Entry 7NFC (electron microscopy, 4.14 A resolution (low resolution: residue-level contacts below are approximate; hydrogen-bond / salt-bridge calls are withheld)); this record covers chains H and I of the 18 polymer chains in the assembly.

== Chain H ==
Protein: X-ray repair cross-complementing protein 5
Source organism: Homo sapiens
Notes: EC 3.6.4.-
Reference sequence: P13010 (XRCC5_HUMAN); residue numbers follow UniProt; this construct covers 1-732
Sequence (732 residues; each row starts with the number of its first residue):
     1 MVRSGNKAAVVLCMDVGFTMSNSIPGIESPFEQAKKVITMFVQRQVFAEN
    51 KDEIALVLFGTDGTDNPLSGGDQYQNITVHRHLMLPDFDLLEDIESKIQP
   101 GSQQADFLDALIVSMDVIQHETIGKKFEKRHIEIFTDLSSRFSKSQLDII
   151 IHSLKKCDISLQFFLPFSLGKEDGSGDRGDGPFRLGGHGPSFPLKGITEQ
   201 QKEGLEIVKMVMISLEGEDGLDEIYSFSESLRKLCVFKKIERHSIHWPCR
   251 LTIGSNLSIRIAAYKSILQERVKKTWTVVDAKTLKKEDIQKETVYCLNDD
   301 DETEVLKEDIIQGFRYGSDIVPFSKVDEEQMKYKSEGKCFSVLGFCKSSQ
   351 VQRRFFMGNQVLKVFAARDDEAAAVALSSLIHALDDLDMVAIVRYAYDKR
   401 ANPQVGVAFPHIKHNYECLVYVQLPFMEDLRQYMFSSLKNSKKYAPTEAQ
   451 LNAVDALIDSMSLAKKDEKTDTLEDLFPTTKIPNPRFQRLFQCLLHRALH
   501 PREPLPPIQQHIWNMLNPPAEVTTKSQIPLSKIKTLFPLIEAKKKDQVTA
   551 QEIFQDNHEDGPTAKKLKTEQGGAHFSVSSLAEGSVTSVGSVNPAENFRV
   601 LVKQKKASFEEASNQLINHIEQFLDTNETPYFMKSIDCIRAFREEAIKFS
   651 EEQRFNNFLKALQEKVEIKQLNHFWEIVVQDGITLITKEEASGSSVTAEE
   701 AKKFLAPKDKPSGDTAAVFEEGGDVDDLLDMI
Disordered / not traced: 1-5, 171-180, 542-592, 709-732
UniProt features mapped onto this chain:
  - region: Leu-138 to Leu-165 (Leucine-zipper)
  - motif: Glu-720 to Leu-728 (EEXXXDL motif)
  - modified residue: Lys-144 (N6-acetyllysine), Ser-255 (Phosphoserine), Ser-258 (Phosphoserine), Lys-265 (N6-acetyllysine), Ser-318 (Phosphoserine), Lys-332 (N6-acetyllysine), Thr-535 (Phosphothreonine), Ser-577 (Phosphoserine), Ser-579 (Phosphoserine), Ser-580 (Phosphoserine), Lys-660 (N6-acetyllysine), Lys-665 (N6-acetyllysine), Thr-715 (Phosphothreonine)
  - cross-link (Glycyl lysine isopeptide (Lys-Gly)): Lys-195 (interchain with G-Cter in SUMO2), Lys-532 (interchain with G-Cter in SUMO2), Lys-534 (interchain with G-Cter in SUMO2), Lys-566 (interchain with G-Cter in SUMO2), Lys-568 (interchain with G-Cter in SUMO2), Lys-669 (interchain with G-Cter in SUMO2), Lys-688 (interchain with G-Cter in SUMO2)
  - mutagenesis: Glu-720 to Glu-721 (Abolishes interaction with PRKDC and its recruitment to sites of DNA damage), Asp-726 to Asp-727 (Abolishes interaction with PRKDC and its recruitment to sites of DNA damage)

== Chain I ==
Molecule: 28-nt DNA strand
Sequence (28 nucleotides; row label = number of the first residue in the row):
    18 GCTAATAAACTAAAAACTATTATTATGG

== How chain H and chain I interact ==
Pairs across the interface - 9 pairs, chain H then chain I:
  Arg-242(H) with DA22(I)
  Ile-245(H) with DA22(I)
  Lys-265(H) with DT23(I); DA24(I)
  Lys-291(H) with DA29(I)
  Gln-360(H) with DA24(I)
  Tyr-397(H) with DT23(I); DA24(I)
  Arg-400(H) with DA25(I)
Other interface residues (no listed pair), chain H (9 interface residues in all): Lys-273, Asn-402
Other interface residues (no listed pair), chain I (6 interface residues in all): DT28

== Overview ==
The interface between chain H and chain I involves 9 residues on one side and 6 on the other. Curated
annotation (UniProt) lists 4 mutagenesis sites on chain H.
Here chain H is X-ray repair cross-complementing protein 5 (Homo sapiens) and chain I is a 28-nt DNA strand.
Entry 7NFC (Cryo-EM structure of NHEJ super-complex (dimer)) was determined by electron microscopy together
with 7NFE from the same study.
